7MKI - chains L and Q of the 8 polymer chains in the assembly; structure by electron microscopy, 3.50 A resolution.

Chain L:
Molecule: RNA polymerase sigma factor RpoD
Organism: Escherichia coli
UniProt: Q0P6L9 (Q0P6L9_ECOLX); residues 1-613 here = UniProt positions 1-613
Sequence (613 residues; row label = number of the first residue in the row):
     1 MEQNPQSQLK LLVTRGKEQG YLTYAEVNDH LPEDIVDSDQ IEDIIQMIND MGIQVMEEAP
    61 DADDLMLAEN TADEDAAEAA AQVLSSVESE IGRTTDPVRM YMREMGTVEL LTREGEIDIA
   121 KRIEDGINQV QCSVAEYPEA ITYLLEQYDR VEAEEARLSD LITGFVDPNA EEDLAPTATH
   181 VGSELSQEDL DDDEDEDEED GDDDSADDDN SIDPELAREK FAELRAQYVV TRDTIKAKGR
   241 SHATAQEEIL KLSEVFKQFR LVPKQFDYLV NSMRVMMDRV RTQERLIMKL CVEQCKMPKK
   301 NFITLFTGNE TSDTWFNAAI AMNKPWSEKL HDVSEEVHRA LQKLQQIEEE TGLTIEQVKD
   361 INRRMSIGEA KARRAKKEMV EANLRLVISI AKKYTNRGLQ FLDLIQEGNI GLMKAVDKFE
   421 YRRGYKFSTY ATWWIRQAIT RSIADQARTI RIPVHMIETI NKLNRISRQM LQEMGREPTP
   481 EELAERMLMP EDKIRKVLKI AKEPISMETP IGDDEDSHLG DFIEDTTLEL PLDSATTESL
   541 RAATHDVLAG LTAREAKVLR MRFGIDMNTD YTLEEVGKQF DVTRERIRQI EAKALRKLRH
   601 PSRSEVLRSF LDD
Unresolved in the structure: 1-89, 167-213, 236-244, 612-613

Chain Q:
Molecule: Template strand of lambda PR promoter DNA (-5C to G)
Sequence (90 nucleotides; row label = number of the first residue in the row):
     1 CGAGGTCGAC ATACAACCTC CTTAGTACAT GCAAGCATTA TCACCGCCAG AGGTAAAATA
    61 GTCAACACGC ACGGTGTTAG ATATTTATCC
Unresolved in the structure: 1-15, 33-37, 68-90

Interface between chain L and chain Q:
Residue-residue contacts - 22 pairs, chain L then chain Q:
  Asn-396(L) / DA40(Q)  base contact
  Arg-397(L) / DT41(Q)  sugar contact
  Arg-397(L) / DC42(Q)  salt bridge to the phosphate
  Gln-437(L) / DC42(Q)  hydrogen bond to the base
  Thr-440(L) / DC42(Q)  base contact
  Glu-458(L) / DC42(Q)  sugar contact
  Ile-460(L) / DT41(Q)  base contact
  Asn-461(L) / DT41(Q)  base contact
  Asn-464(L) / DT41(Q)  hydrogen bond to the base
  Arg-465(L) / DC42(Q)  hydrogen bond to the phosphate
  Arg-465(L) / DA43(Q)  salt bridge to the phosphate
  Arg-468(L) / DA40(Q)  salt bridge to the phosphate
  Arg-468(L) / DT41(Q)  salt bridge to the phosphate
  Thr-572(L) / DA60(Q)  sugar contact
  Thr-572(L) / DG61(Q)  hydrogen bond to the phosphate
  Leu-573(L) / DG61(Q)  phosphate contact
  Glu-574(L) / DA60(Q)  phosphate contact
  Arg-584(L) / DG61(Q)  hydrogen bond to the base
  Glu-585(L) / DC63(Q)  base contact
  Glu-585(L) / DA64(Q)  base contact
  Arg-588(L) / DT62(Q)  phosphate contact
  Arg-588(L) / DC63(Q)  base contact
Interface residues without a listed pair, chain L (18 interface residues in all): Tyr-394, Arg-562

In short:
The interface between chain L and chain Q involves 18 residues on one side and 9 on the other; the contacts
include 5 hydrogen bonds and 4 salt bridges. Polar contacts include Gln-437(L)/DC42(Q), Asn-464(L)/DT41(Q) and
Arg-584(L)/DG61(Q).
Chain L is RNA polymerase sigma factor RpoD (Escherichia coli) and chain Q is Template strand of lambda PR
promoter DNA (-5C to G); the structure, Cryo-EM structure of Escherichia coli RNA polymerase bound to lambda
PR (-5G to C) promoter DNA, was determined by electron microscopy together with 7MKD, 7MKE and 7MKJ from the
same study.
